6NWO - chains A and D; structure by X-ray diffraction, 2.11 A resolution.

# Chain A (and D)
Molecule: Transcriptional regulator BgaR
Source organism: Clostridium perfringens (strain 13 / Type A)
Notes: chain D of this document is another copy of the same molecule, construct and numbering; everything in this record applies to it too
Reference sequence: Q8XMB9 (Q8XMB9_CLOPE); residues 1-170 here = UniProt positions 1-170
Amino-acid sequence (182 residues; numbered 1 to 182; the number before each row is that of its first residue):
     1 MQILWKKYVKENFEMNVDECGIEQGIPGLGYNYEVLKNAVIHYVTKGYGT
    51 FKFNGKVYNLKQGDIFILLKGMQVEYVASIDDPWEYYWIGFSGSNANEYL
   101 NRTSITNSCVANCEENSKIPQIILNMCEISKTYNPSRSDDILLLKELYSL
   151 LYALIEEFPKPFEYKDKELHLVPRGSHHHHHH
Not modelled in the structure: 1-9, 162-182 (chain D: 166-182)
Differences from the reference sequence: expression tag (171-182)
From the paper describing this entry:
  - conformationally variable residues (order/disorder transition, side-chain flip): Trp5, Tyr31, Trp88

# Interface between chain A and chain D
Contacting residue pairs (49):
  Lys10(A) with Tyr164(D)
  Asn12(A) with Glu14(D); Asn95(D), hydrogen bond
  Phe13(A) with Phe13(D), hydrophobic; Glu14(D), hydrogen bond (backbone-side chain)
  Glu14(A) with Asn12(D); Phe13(D), hydrogen bond (side chain-backbone); Glu14(D), hydrogen bond (side chain-backbone); Met15(D)
  Met15(A) with Glu14(D)
  Asn95(A) with Asn12(D), hydrogen bond
  Tyr99(A) with Asp140(D); Ile141(D), hydrophobic; Leu144(D)
  Arg102(A) with Pro135(D); Ser138(D), hydrogen bond; Asp140(D), salt bridge; Ile141(D)
  Pro135(A) with Arg102(D); Phe162(D); Tyr164(D), hydrophobic
  Ser136(A) with Phe162(D); Glu163(D); Tyr164(D), hydrogen bond (side chain-backbone)
  Arg137(A) with Tyr152(D)
  Ser138(A) with Arg102(D), hydrogen bond; Tyr152(D); Ile155(D)
  Asp140(A) with Arg102(D), salt bridge
  Ile141(A) with Tyr99(D), hydrophobic; Arg102(D); Tyr148(D); Tyr152(D), hydrophobic; Ile155(D), hydrophobic
  Leu144(A) with Tyr99(D); Tyr148(D), hydrophobic
  Lys145(A) with Lys145(D); Tyr148(D); Ser149(D)
  Tyr148(A) with Ile141(D); Leu144(D), hydrophobic; Lys145(D); Tyr148(D), hydrophobic
  Ser149(A) with Lys145(D)
  Tyr152(A) with Ser138(D); Ile141(D), hydrophobic; Leu142(D)
  Ile155(A) with Ser138(D); Ile141(D), hydrophobic
Also at the interface, not in a pair above, chain A (21 interface residues in all): Leu142
Also at the interface, not in a pair above, chain D (23 interface residues in all): Glu11, Arg137

# Overview
21 residues of chain A face 23 of chain D across their interface, with 8 hydrogen bonds and 2 salt bridges.
Polar contacts include Arg102(A)-Asp140(D), Asn12(A)-Asn95(D) and Phe13(A)-Glu14(D). The paper reports
conformational variability at Trp5(A), Tyr31(A) and Trp88(A).
Both chains are Transcriptional regulator BgaR (Clostridium perfringens (strain 13 / Type A)). Entry 6NWO
(Structures of the transcriptional regulator BgaR, a lactose sensor) was determined by X-ray diffraction,
deposited together with 6NWJ, 6NWM and 6NX3.
